PDB entry 1UMB | X-ray diffraction, 2.10 A resolution | chains B and C of the 4 polymer chains in the assembly

# Chain B
Name: 2-oxo acid dehydrogenase beta subunit
Source organism: Thermus thermophilus
Notes: EC 1.2.4.4
UniProtKB: P84130 (P84130_THETH); numbering as in UniProt (aligned over 1-324)
Amino-acid sequence (324 residues; each row starts with the number of its first residue):
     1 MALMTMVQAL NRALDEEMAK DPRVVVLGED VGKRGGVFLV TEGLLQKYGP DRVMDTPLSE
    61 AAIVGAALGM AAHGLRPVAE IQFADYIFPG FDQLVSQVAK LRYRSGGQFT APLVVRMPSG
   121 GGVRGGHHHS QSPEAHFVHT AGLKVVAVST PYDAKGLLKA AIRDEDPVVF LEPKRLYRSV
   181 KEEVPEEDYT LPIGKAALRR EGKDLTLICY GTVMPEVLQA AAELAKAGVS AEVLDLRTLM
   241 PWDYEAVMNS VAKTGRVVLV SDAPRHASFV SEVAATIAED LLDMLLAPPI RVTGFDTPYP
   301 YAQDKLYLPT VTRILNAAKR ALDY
Disordered / not traced: 1
Small-molecule neighbours: thiamine diphosphate (TPP): E29, L58, E60, Q82, Y86, P89

# Chain C
Name: 2-oxo acid dehydrogenase alpha subunit
Source organism: Thermus thermophilus
Notes: EC 1.2.4.4
UniProtKB: P84129 (P84129_THETH); residue numbers follow UniProt; this construct covers 1-367
Amino-acid sequence (367 residues; each row starts with the number of its first residue):
     1 MVKETHRFET FTEEPIRLIG EEGEWLGDFP LDLEGEKLRR LYRDMLAARM LDERYTILIR
    61 TGKTSFIAPA AGHEAAQVAI AHAIRPGFDW VFPYYRDHGL ALALGIPLKE LLGQMLATKA
   121 DPNKGRQMPE HPGSKALNFF TVASPIASHV PPAAGAAISM KLLRTGQVAV CTFGDGATSE
   181 GDWYAGINFA AVQGAPAVFI AENNFYAISV DYRHQTHSPT IADKAHAFGI PGYLVDGMDV
   241 LASYYVVKEA VERARRGEGP SLVELRVYRY GPHSSADDDS RYRPKEEVAF WRKKDPIPRF
   301 RRFLEARGLW NEEWEEDVRE EIRAELERGL KEAEEAGPVP PEWMFEDVFA EKPWHLLRQE
   361 ALLKEEL
Disordered / not traced: 1-5, 367
Metal / ion sites: Mg2+: D175, N204, Y206 (together with thiamine diphosphate)
Small-molecule neighbours: thiamine diphosphate (TPP): H73, Y94, Y95, R96, S144, P145, I146, G174, D175, G176, A177, E180, N204, Y206, A207, I208, H273

# Interface between chain B and chain C
Contacting residue pairs - 64 pairs, chain B then chain C:
  D30(B) - A207(C)
  D30(B) - I208(C)
  D30(B) - S209(C)  hydrogen bond
  D30(B) - V210(C)  hydrogen bond (side chain-backbone)
  R34(B) - S209(C)
  R34(B) - A276(C)
  R34(B) - D277(C)  salt bridge
  T56(B) - V210(C)
  P57(B) - S179(C)
  P57(B) - H214(C)
  P57(B) - Q215(C)
  L58(B) - I146(C)  hydrophobic
  L58(B) - G176(C)
  L58(B) - S179(C)
  L58(B) - E180(C)
  L58(B) - Q215(C)  hydrogen bond (backbone-side chain)
  S59(B) - S179(C)
  S59(B) - E180(C)
  E60(B) - E180(C)
  Q82(B) - I208(C)
  Y86(B) - S144(C)
  Y86(B) - P145(C)  hydrophobic
  R124(B) - S65(C)
  R124(B) - M128(C)
  G125(B) - M128(C)
  H127(B) - R126(C)  hydrogen bond (side chain-backbone)
  H127(B) - Q127(C)
  H128(B) - S144(C)
  H128(B) - P145(C)
  H129(B) - M128(C)
  H266(B) - H355(C)
  F295(B) - M344(C)  hydrophobic
  F295(B) - F345(C)  hydrophobic
  F295(B) - Q359(C)
  D296(B) - H355(C)
  D296(B) - L356(C)
  D296(B) - Q359(C)  hydrogen bond
  T297(B) - M344(C)
  T297(B) - V348(C)
  T297(B) - L356(C)
  Y299(B) - R126(C)
  P300(B) - R126(C)
  Y301(B) - S65(C)  hydrogen bond
  Y301(B) - A117(C)  hydrophobic
  Y301(B) - G125(C)
  Y301(B) - R126(C)  hydrogen bond (backbone-backbone)
  Y301(B) - Q127(C)
  Y301(B) - M128(C)  hydrophobic
  Y301(B) - P129(C)
  A302(B) - G125(C)  hydrogen bond (backbone-backbone)
  A302(B) - V339(C)  hydrophobic
  Q303(B) - V339(C)
  Q303(B) - P340(C)  hydrogen bond (side chain-backbone)
  Q303(B) - P341(C)
  Q303(B) - W343(C)
  Q303(B) - M344(C)
  L306(B) - P341(C)  hydrophobic
  L306(B) - M344(C)  hydrophobic
  L306(B) - L363(C)
  T310(B) - E366(C)  hydrogen bond
  T312(B) - E366(C)
  R313(B) - E366(C)  salt bridge
  R320(B) - L362(C)
  R320(B) - E365(C)  salt bridge
Also at the interface, not in a pair above, chain B (36 interface residues in all): K33, V37, D55, P89, G126, R265, P298, Y307
Also at the interface, not in a pair above, chain C (39 interface residues in all): A177, D211, D278, Y282

# In short
36 residues of chain B face 39 of chain C across their interface; the contacts include 10 hydrogen bonds and 3
salt bridges. Polar pairs include R34(B)-D277(C), R313(B)-E366(C) and R320(B)-E365(C). Thiamine diphosphate is
bound between chain B and chain C.
Here chain B is 2-oxo acid dehydrogenase beta subunit and chain C is 2-oxo acid dehydrogenase alpha subunit,
both from Thermus thermophilus. Entry 1UMB (branched-chain 2-oxo acid dehydrogenase (E1) from Thermus
thermophilus HB8 in holo-form) was determined by X-ray diffraction, deposited together with 1UM9, 1UMC and
1UMD.
